Entry 9FGN (electron microscopy, 2.64 A resolution); this record covers chains A and B of the 4 polymer chains in the assembly.

Chain A:
Name: Capsid protein VP1
Source organism: Coxsackievirus A9
UniProtKB: P21404 (POLG_CXA9); residues 1-282 here correspond to UniProt positions 569-850 (UniProt number = residue number + 568)
Amino-acid sequence (282 residues; row label = number of the first residue in the row):
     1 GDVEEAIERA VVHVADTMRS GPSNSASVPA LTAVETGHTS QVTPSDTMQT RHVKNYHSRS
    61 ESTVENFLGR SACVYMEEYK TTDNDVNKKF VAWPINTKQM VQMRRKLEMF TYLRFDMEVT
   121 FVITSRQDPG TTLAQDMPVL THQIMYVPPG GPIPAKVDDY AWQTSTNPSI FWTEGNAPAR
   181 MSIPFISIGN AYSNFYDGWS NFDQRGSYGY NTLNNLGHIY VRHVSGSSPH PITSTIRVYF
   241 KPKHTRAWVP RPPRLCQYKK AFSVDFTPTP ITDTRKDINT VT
Unresolved in the structure: 7-10
Sequence notes: variant Val11 (Arg579 in P21404), Val12 (Cys580 in P21404), His13 (Thr581 in P21404), Ser20 (Thr588 in P21404), Asn84 (Lys652 in P21404), Asp85 (His653 in P21404), His142 (Arg710 in P21404)
Residues lining bound ligands: A1ICH (N-[[2,4-bis(fluoranyl)phenyl]methyl]-4-[(4-methylpiperazin-1-yl)methyl]aniline): Ile95, Thr97, Phe115, Met117, Tyr146, Met181, Ile183, Ile186, Tyr192, Ser193, Asn194, Tyr210, Asn214, Leu216, Ile219, Phe240

Chain B:
Name: Capsid protein VP2
Source organism: Coxsackievirus A9
UniProtKB: P21404 (POLG_CXA9); residues 10-259 here correspond to UniProt positions 79-328 (UniProt number = residue number + 69)
Amino-acid sequence (250 residues; row label = number of the first residue in the row):
    10 SDRVRSITLG NSTITTQECA NVVVGYGRWP TYLRDDEATA EDQPTQPDVA TCRFYTLDSI
    70 KWEKGSVGWW WKFPEALSDM GLFGQNMQYH YLGRAGYTIH VQCNASKFHQ GCLLVVCVPE
   130 AEMGGAVVGQ AFSATAMANG DKAYEFTSAT QSDQTKVQTA IHNAGMGVGV GNLTIYPHQW
   190 INLRTNNSAT IVMPYINSVP MDNMFRHYNF TLMVIPFVKL DYADTASTYV PITVTVAPMC
   250 AEYNGLRLAQ
Sequence notes: variant Val110 (Leu179 in P21404)

Interface between chain A and chain B:
Pairs across the interface (84; chain A residue first):
  Val34(A) - Trp189(B)
  Glu35(A) - Gln188(B)  hydrogen bond (backbone-side chain)
  Glu35(A) - Trp189(B)  hydrogen bond (backbone-backbone)
  Glu35(A) - Asn191(B)  hydrogen bond
  Glu35(A) - Thr194(B)
  Thr36(A) - Ala29(B)
  Thr36(A) - Val32(B)
  Thr36(A) - Gln188(B)  hydrogen bond (backbone-side chain)
  Thr111(A) - Glu129(B)
  Tyr112(A) - Glu129(B)  hydrogen bond
  Tyr112(A) - Ile205(B)  hydrophobic
  Tyr112(A) - Asn206(B)
  Tyr112(A) - Ser207(B)
  Asn190(A) - Ser207(B)  hydrogen bond (backbone-backbone)
  Ala191(A) - Ser207(B)
  Phe195(A) - Glu129(B)
  Phe195(A) - Glu131(B)
  Tyr196(A) - Glu129(B)
  Tyr196(A) - Glu131(B)
  Tyr196(A) - Arg215(B)
  Tyr196(A) - His216(B)
  Asp197(A) - Lys81(B)  salt bridge
  Asp197(A) - Glu129(B)  hydrogen bond (backbone-side chain)
  Asp197(A) - Ala130(B)
  Asp197(A) - Met146(B)
  Asp197(A) - His216(B)  hydrogen bond (backbone-side chain)
  Asp197(A) - Tyr217(B)  hydrogen bond (backbone-backbone)
  Gly198(A) - Arg215(B)
  Trp199(A) - Phe141(B)
  Trp199(A) - Ser142(B)
  Trp199(A) - Ala143(B)  hydrophobic
  Trp199(A) - Arg215(B)  hydrogen bond (backbone-backbone)
  Trp199(A) - Tyr217(B)
  Ser200(A) - Arg215(B)  hydrogen bond (backbone-side chain)
  Asn201(A) - Arg215(B)
  Phe202(A) - Tyr100(B)  hydrophobic
  Phe202(A) - Asn212(B)
  Phe202(A) - Arg215(B)
  Phe202(A) - Gln259(B)  hydrogen bond (backbone-side chain)
  Gln204(A) - Ala143(B)
  Gln204(A) - Phe214(B)  hydrogen bond (side chain-backbone)
  Gln204(A) - Tyr217(B)  hydrogen bond
  Tyr208(A) - Glu131(B)
  Tyr208(A) - Met132(B)  hydrogen bond (side chain-backbone)
  Tyr208(A) - Met146(B)
  Gly209(A) - Glu131(B)
  Tyr210(A) - Glu131(B)
  Val249(A) - Tyr35(B)
  Val249(A) - Pro128(B)  hydrophobic
  Pro250(A) - Ile184(B)
  Pro250(A) - Tyr185(B)
  Arg251(A) - Pro128(B)  hydrogen bond (side chain-backbone)
  Arg251(A) - Glu129(B)
  Arg251(A) - Met175(B)
  Arg251(A) - Tyr185(B)  hydrogen bond
  Pro252(A) - Val177(B)
  Pro252(A) - Asn181(B)
  Pro252(A) - Ile184(B)
  Pro252(A) - Tyr185(B)
  Pro253(A) - Val177(B)
  Arg254(A) - Gly176(B)
  Leu255(A) - Gly176(B)  hydrogen bond (backbone-backbone)
  Cys256(A) - Asn172(B)  hydrogen bond
  Cys256(A) - Gly176(B)  hydrogen bond (backbone-backbone)
  Lys260(A) - Gly138(B)
  Val264(A) - Glu131(B)
  Asp265(A) - Gly133(B)
  Asp265(A) - Gly134(B)  hydrogen bond (side chain-backbone)
  Asp265(A) - Val137(B)
  Asp265(A) - Gly138(B)  hydrogen bond (side chain-backbone)
  Phe266(A) - Val137(B)
  Phe266(A) - Asn172(B)
  Phe266(A) - Gly174(B)
  Phe266(A) - Met175(B)
  Phe266(A) - Gly176(B)
  Thr267(A) - Asn172(B)
  Pro268(A) - Thr159(B)
  Pro268(A) - Gln167(B)
  Pro268(A) - Ala169(B)  hydrophobic
  Pro268(A) - His171(B)
  Pro268(A) - Asn172(B)
  Thr269(A) - His171(B)  hydrogen bond (backbone-side chain)
  Thr269(A) - Asn172(B)  hydrogen bond (backbone-side chain)
  Ile271(A) - His171(B)
Interface residues without a listed pair, chain A (39 interface residues in all): Gly37, Gly189, Asp203, Lys259
Interface residues without a listed pair, chain B (53 interface residues in all): Asn30, Glu84, Gln139, Gly178, Val179, His187, Asn195, Val208, Pro209, Thr220

Summary:
39 residues of chain A and 53 residues of chain B are in contact; the contacts include 24 hydrogen bonds and 1
salt bridge. Among the polar pairs are Asp197(A)-Lys81(B), Glu35(A)-Gln188(B) and Glu35(A)-Asn191(B). Chain A
binds compound A1ICH.
Here chain A is Capsid protein VP1 and chain B is Capsid protein VP2, both from Coxsackievirus A9. Entry 9FGN
(Coxsackievirus A9 bound with compound 18 (CL304)) was determined by electron microscopy (same publication as
8S7J, 9EXI, 9FA9, 9FCZ, 9FO2, 9FO5 and 9FP5).
